Entry 4HXV (X-ray diffraction, 2.60 A resolution); this record covers chain A.

== Chain A ==
Name: 3'(2'), 5'-bisphosphate nucleotidase, putative
Source organism: Entamoeba histolytica
Notes: EC 3.1.3.7
Reference sequence: C4M4T9 (C4M4T9_ENTHI); numbering as in UniProt (aligned over 1-317)
Chain sequence (325 residues; each row starts with the number of its first residue):
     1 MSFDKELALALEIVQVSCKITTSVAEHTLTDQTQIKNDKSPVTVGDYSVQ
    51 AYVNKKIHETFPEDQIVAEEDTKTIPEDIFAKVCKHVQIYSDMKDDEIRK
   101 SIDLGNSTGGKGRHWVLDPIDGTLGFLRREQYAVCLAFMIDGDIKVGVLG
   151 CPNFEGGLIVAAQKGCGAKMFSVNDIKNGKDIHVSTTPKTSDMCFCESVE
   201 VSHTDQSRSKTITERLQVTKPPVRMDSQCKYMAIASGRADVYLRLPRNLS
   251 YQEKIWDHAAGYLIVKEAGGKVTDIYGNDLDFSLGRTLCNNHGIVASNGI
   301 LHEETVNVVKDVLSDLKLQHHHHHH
Not modelled in the structure: 318-325
Sequence notes: expression tag (318-325)
Metal / ion sites: Mg2+: Glu-69, Asp-118, Ile-120; Na+: Asp-118, Asp-257 (together with adenosine monophosphate)
Residues lining bound ligands: adenosine monophosphate (AMP): Asp-118, Gly-122, Ser-198, Glu-200, Ser-202, His-203, Met-225, Asp-226, Ser-227, Lys-230, Arg-244, Tyr-251, Glu-253, Asp-257
UniProt features mapped onto this chain:
  - active site (Proton acceptor): Asp-46, Thr-123
  - binding site (Mg(2+)): Glu-69, Asp-118, Ile-120, Asp-121, Asp-257
  - binding site (adenosine 3',5'-bisphosphate): Thr-123, His-203, Ser-227, Lys-230, Arg-244, Asp-257
  - binding site (AMP): Ser-198, His-203, Ser-227, Lys-230, Arg-244, Tyr-251, Asp-257

== Overview ==
Bound to chain A: adenosine monophosphate. Glu-69, Asp-118 and Ile-120 coordinate Mg2+. Asp-118 and Asp-257
form the Na+ site. UniProt lists active-site residues Asp-46 and Thr-123, 5 Mg2+-binding residues, 6 adenosine
3',5'-bisphosphate-binding residues and 7 AMP-binding residues.
Chain A is 3'(2'), 5'-bisphosphate nucleotidase, putative (Entamoeba histolytica); the structure, Crystal
structure of 3'(2'),5'-bisphosphate nucleotidase1 from Entamoeba histolytica in complex with AMP and metal
ions, was determined by X-ray diffraction together with 4O7I from the same study.
